Entry 1F2S (X-ray diffraction, 1.79 A resolution); this record covers chains E and I.

# Chain E
Protein: Trypsin
Source organism: Bos taurus
Notes: EC 3.4.21.4
UniProt: P00760 (TRY1_BOVIN); the construct lacks a stretch of the UniProt sequence and is renumbered around it, so the offset changes along the chain: 16-34 = UniProt 21-39; 37-67 = UniProt 40-70; 69-125 = UniProt 71-127; 127-130 = UniProt 128-131; 5 more segments
Chain sequence (223 residues; numbered 16 to 245 plus 3 insertion-coded residues; 10 numbers in that range are skipped by the numbering (no residue carries them; nothing is unmodelled there); the number before each row is that of its first residue):
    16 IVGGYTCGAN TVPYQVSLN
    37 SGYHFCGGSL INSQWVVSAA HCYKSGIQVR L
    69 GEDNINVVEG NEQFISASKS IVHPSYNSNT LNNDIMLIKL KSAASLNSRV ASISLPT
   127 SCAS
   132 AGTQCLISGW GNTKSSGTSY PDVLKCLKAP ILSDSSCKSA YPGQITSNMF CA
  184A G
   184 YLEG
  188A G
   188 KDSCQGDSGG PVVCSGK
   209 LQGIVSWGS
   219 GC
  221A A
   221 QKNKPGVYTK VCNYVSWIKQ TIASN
Disulfide bonds: Cys22-Cys157, Cys42-Cys58, Cys128-Cys232, Cys136-Cys201, Cys168-Cys182, Cys191-Cys220
Metal / ion sites: Ca2+: Glu70, Asn72, Val75, Glu80

# Chain I
Protein: Trypsin inhibitor A
Source organism: Momordica charantia
UniProt: P10295 (ITR2_MOMCH); residues 301-328 here correspond to UniProt positions 1-28 (UniProt number = residue number - 300)
Chain sequence (28 residues; each row starts with the number of its first residue):
   301 RICPRIWMEC KRDSDCMAEC ICVMGHCG
Disulfide bonds: Cys303-Cys320, Cys310-Cys322, Cys316-Cys327
Construct notes: conflict Met324 (Asp24 in P10295)
Swiss-Prot annotation at these positions:
  - site: Arg305, Ile306 (Reactive bond)

# How chain E and chain I interact
Pairs across the interface (42):
  Tyr39(E) - Trp307(I)  hydrophobic
  His40(E) - Trp307(I)
  Phe41(E) - Ile306(I)
  Phe41(E) - Trp307(I)  hydrogen bond (backbone-backbone)
  Cys42(E) - Ile306(I)  hydrophobic
  His57(E) - Pro304(I)
  His57(E) - Ile306(I)
  His57(E) - Met317(I)
  Asn97(E) - Ile302(I)
  Leu99(E) - Ile302(I)  hydrophobic
  Leu99(E) - Pro304(I)  hydrophobic
  Thr149(E) - His326(I)
  Tyr151(E) - Trp307(I)  hydrogen bond
  Tyr151(E) - His326(I)  hydrogen bond
  Gln175(E) - Ile302(I)
  Asp189(E) - Arg305(I)  salt bridge
  Ser190(E) - Arg305(I)  hydrogen bond
  Cys191(E) - Arg305(I)
  Gln192(E) - Cys303(I)  hydrogen bond
  Gln192(E) - Pro304(I)  hydrogen bond (side chain-backbone)
  Gln192(E) - Arg305(I)
  Gln192(E) - Ile306(I)
  Gln192(E) - Cys327(I)
  Gly193(E) - Arg305(I)  hydrogen bond (backbone-backbone)
  Gly193(E) - Ile306(I)
  Gly193(E) - Trp307(I)
  Asp194(E) - Arg305(I)  hydrogen bond (backbone-backbone)
  Ser195(E) - Arg305(I)  hydrogen bond (side chain-backbone)
  Ser195(E) - Ile306(I)  hydrogen bond (side chain-backbone)
  Ser214(E) - Pro304(I)
  Ser214(E) - Arg305(I)  hydrogen bond (backbone-backbone)
  Trp215(E) - Arg301(I)
  Trp215(E) - Ile302(I)  hydrophobic
  Trp215(E) - Cys303(I)
  Trp215(E) - Pro304(I)  hydrophobic
  Trp215(E) - Arg305(I)
  Gly216(E) - Arg301(I)
  Gly216(E) - Cys303(I)  hydrogen bond (backbone-backbone)
  Gly216(E) - Arg305(I)
  Ser217(E) - Arg301(I)  hydrogen bond (side chain-backbone)
  Gly219(E) - Arg305(I)  hydrogen bond (backbone-side chain)
  Gly226(E) - Arg305(I)
Other interface residues (no listed pair), chain E (28 interface residues in all): Cys58, Thr98, Val213, Cys220, Tyr228
Other interface residues (no listed pair), chain I (12 interface residues in all): Glu319, Gly328

# Summary
The interface between chain E and chain I involves 28 residues on one side and 12 on the other; the contacts
include 14 hydrogen bonds and 1 salt bridge. Polar pairs include Asp189(E)-Arg305(I), Tyr151(E)-Trp307(I) and
Tyr151(E)-His326(I).
Chain E is Trypsin (Bos taurus) and chain I is Trypsin inhibitor A (Momordica charantia); the structure,
Crystal structure of the complex formed between bovine beta-trypsin and mcti-a, a trypsin inhibitor of squash
..., was determined by X-ray diffraction.
